6NHH - chains A and C of the 6 polymer chains in the assembly; structure by X-ray diffraction, 3.00 A resolution.

== Chain A ==
Molecule: Cytochrome b
Source organism: Rhodobacter sphaeroides (strain ATCC 17023 / 2.4.1 / NCIB 8253 / DSM 158)
Reference sequence: A0A344Q9J3 (A0A344Q9J3_RHOS4); numbering as in UniProt (aligned over 1-445)
Chain sequence (445 residues; row label = number of the first residue in the row):
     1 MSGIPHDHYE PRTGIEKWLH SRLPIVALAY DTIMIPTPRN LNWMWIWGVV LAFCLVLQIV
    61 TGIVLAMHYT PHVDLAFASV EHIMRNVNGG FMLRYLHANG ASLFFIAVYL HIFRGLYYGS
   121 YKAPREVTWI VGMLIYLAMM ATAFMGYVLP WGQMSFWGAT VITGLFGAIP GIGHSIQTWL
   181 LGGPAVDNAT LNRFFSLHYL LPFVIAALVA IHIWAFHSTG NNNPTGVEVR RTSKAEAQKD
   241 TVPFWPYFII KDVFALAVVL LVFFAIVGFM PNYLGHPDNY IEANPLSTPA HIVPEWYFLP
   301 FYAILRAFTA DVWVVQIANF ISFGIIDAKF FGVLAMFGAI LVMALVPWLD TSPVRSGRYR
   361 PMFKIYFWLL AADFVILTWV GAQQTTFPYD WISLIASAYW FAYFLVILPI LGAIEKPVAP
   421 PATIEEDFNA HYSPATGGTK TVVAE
Disordered / not traced: 1-2, 433-445
Metal / ion sites: heme Fe site 1: His97, His198; heme Fe site 2: His111, His212
Residues lining bound ligands:
  - 6PE (1,2-dihexanoyl-sn-glycero-3-phosphoethanolamine): Asn42, Met44, Leu110, Phe113, Arg114, Tyr117, Tyr118, Arg358, Phe367, Trp368, Ala371, His431
  - 8SP (O-[(R)-{[(2R)-2,3-bis(octanoyloxy)propyl]oxy}(hydroxy)phosphoryl]-L-serine): Ser102, Ile106, Tyr273, Leu274, Trp296, Leu299, Val375, Thr378, Trp379, Ala382
  - azoxystrobin (AZO; methyl (2Z)-2-(2-{[6-(2-cyanophenoxy)pyrimidin-4-yl]oxy}phenyl)-3-methoxyacrylate): Met140, Ala143, Phe144, Tyr147, Val148, Met154, Ser155, Gly158, Ala159, Ile162, Leu165, Ile292, Val293, Pro294, Glu295, Tyr297, Phe298, Phe301, Tyr302, Met336, Phe337, Ile340
  - heme (HEM), molecule 1: Trp45, Gly48, Val49, Leu51, Ala52, Phe104, Val108, His111, Ile112, Arg114, Ser120, Arg125, Thr128, Trp129, Gly132, Met133, Ile135, Tyr136, Met139, Val209, His212, Phe216, Thr219, Gly220, Asn221, Asn222
  - heme (HEM), molecule 2: Leu55, Gln58, Ile59, Gly62, Ile63, Leu65, Ala66, Tyr69, Val80, Arg94, His97, Ala98, Ala101, Phe104, Thr142, Ala143, Gly146, Tyr147, Leu149, Pro150, Phe195, His198, Tyr199, Pro202, Asn279, Tyr297
From the paper describing this entry:
  - binding site for azoxystrobin: Met140, Phe144, Tyr147, Gly158, Ile162, Pro294, Glu295, Phe298, Phe301, Phe337
  - conformationally variable residues (side-chain flip): Glu295
  - specificity-determining residues: Phe301, Phe337

== Chain C ==
Molecule: Ubiquinol-cytochrome c reductase iron-sulfur subunit
Source organism: Rhodobacter sphaeroides (strain ATCC 17023 / 2.4.1 / NCIB 8253 / DSM 158)
Notes: EC 1.10.2.2
Reference sequence: A0A344Q9J4 (A0A344Q9J4_RHOS4); residues 1-187 here = UniProt positions 1-187
Chain sequence (187 residues; each row starts with the number of its first residue):
     1 MSNAEDHAGT RRDFLYYATA GAGAVATGAA VWPLINQMNP SADVQALASI FVDVSSVEPG
    61 VQLTVKFLGK PIFIRRRTEA DIELGRSVQL GQLVDTNARN ANIDAGAEAT DQNRTLDEAG
   121 EWLVMWGVCT HLGCVPIGGV SGDFGGWFCP CHGSHYDSAG RIRKGPAPEN LPIPLAKFID
   181 ETTIQLG
Disordered / not traced: 1-12
Disulfides: Cys134-Cys151
Metal / ion sites: 2Fe-2S cluster Fe: Cys129, His131, Cys149, His152
Residues lining bound ligands: 2Fe-2S cluster (FES): Cys129, His131, Leu132, Gly133, Cys134, Cys149, Cys151, His152, Ser154

== How chain A and chain C interact ==
Contacting residue pairs - 14 pairs, chain A then chain C:
  Val60(A) with Leu34(C), hydrophobic
  Val64(A) with Leu34(C), hydrophobic; Gln37(C)
  Met67(A) with Gln37(C), hydrogen bond; Met38(C), hydrophobic
  His68(A) with Gln37(C), hydrogen bond
  His82(A) with Ser41(C); Asp43(C)
  Asn86(A) with Ser41(C); Ala42(C), hydrogen bond (backbone-backbone)
  Asn88(A) with Asn36(C), hydrogen bond (side chain-backbone); Asn39(C); Pro40(C), hydrogen bond (side chain-backbone); Gln45(C)
Other interface residues (no listed pair), chain A (9 interface residues in all): Val87, Leu93

== Summary ==
Chain A and chain C form an interface of 9 and 10 residues respectively, with 5 hydrogen bonds. Polar pairs
include Met67(A)-Gln37(C), His68(A)-Gln37(C) and Asn88(A)-Asn36(C). Chain A binds heme, azoxystrobin, compound
6PE and compound 8SP. The paper reports a binding site for azoxystrobin at Met140(A), Phe144(A) and Tyr147(A)
among others; specificity determinants Phe301(A) and Phe337(A).
Here chain A is Cytochrome b and chain C is Ubiquinol-cytochrome c reductase iron-sulfur subunit, both from
Rhodobacter sphaeroides (strain ATCC 17023 / 2.4.1 / NCIB 8253 / DSM 158). Entry 6NHH (Rhodobacter sphaeroides
bc1 with azoxystrobin) was determined by X-ray diffraction (same publication as 6NIN).
